Entry 8Q9Q (X-ray diffraction, 2.11 A resolution); this record covers chains X and B of the 5 polymer chains in the assembly.

# Chain X
Protein: HDAC7 (histone deacetylase 7) binding motif peptide: GLY-VAL-VAL-LYS-GLN-LYS-LEU-ALA-GLU-VAL-ILE-LEU-LYS-LYS-GLN
Source organism: Homo sapiens
Chain sequence (15 residues; row label = number of the first residue in the row):
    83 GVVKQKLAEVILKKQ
Not modelled in the structure: 97

# Chain B
Protein: MEF2D protein
Source organism: Homo sapiens
Reference sequence: Q05BX2 (Q05BX2_HUMAN); numbering as in UniProt (aligned over 1-95)
Chain sequence (95 residues; each row starts with the number of its first residue):
     1 MGRKKIQIQRITDERNRQVTFTKRKFGLMKKAYELSVLCDCEIALIIFNH
    51 SNKLFQYASTDMDKVLLKYTEYNEPHESRTNADIIETLRKKGFNG
Not modelled in the structure: 1, 94-95

# Interface between chain X and chain B
Pairs across the interface (8; chain X residue first):
  Lys-86(X) with Tyr-69(B), hydrogen bond (side chain-backbone); Thr-70(B); Tyr-72(B)
  Leu-89(X) with Thr-70(B)
  Ala-90(X) with Leu-67(B), hydrophobic; Thr-70(B)
  Ile-93(X) with Asp-63(B); Leu-67(B), hydrophobic
Interface residues without a listed pair, chain X (5 interface residues in all): Leu-94
Interface residues without a listed pair, chain B (6 interface residues in all): Leu-66

# Summary
5 residues of chain X face 6 of chain B across their interface, with 1 hydrogen bond. Its one hydrogen-bonded
contact is Lys-86(X)/Tyr-69(B).
Here chain X is HDAC7 (histone deacetylase 7) binding motif peptide:
GLY-VAL-VAL-LYS-GLN-LYS-LEU-ALA-GLU-VAL-ILE-LEU-LYS-LYS-GLN and chain B is MEF2D protein, both from Homo
sapiens. Entry 8Q9Q (Crystal Structure of the MADS-box/MEF2 Domain of MEF2D bound to dsDNA and HDAC7
deacetylase binding motif) was determined by X-ray diffraction (same publication as 8Q9N, 8PDE, 8Q9P, 8Q9R and
8C84).
